5JC7 - chains B and X of the 4 polymer chains in the assembly; structure by X-ray diffraction, 2.75 A resolution.

[Chain B]
Name: Melanoma differentiation associated protein-5
Source organism: Gallus gallus
UniProt: D9N195 (D9N195_CHICK); residue numbers follow UniProt; this construct covers 298-994
Sequence (701 residues; numbered 294 to 994; the number before each row is that of its first residue):
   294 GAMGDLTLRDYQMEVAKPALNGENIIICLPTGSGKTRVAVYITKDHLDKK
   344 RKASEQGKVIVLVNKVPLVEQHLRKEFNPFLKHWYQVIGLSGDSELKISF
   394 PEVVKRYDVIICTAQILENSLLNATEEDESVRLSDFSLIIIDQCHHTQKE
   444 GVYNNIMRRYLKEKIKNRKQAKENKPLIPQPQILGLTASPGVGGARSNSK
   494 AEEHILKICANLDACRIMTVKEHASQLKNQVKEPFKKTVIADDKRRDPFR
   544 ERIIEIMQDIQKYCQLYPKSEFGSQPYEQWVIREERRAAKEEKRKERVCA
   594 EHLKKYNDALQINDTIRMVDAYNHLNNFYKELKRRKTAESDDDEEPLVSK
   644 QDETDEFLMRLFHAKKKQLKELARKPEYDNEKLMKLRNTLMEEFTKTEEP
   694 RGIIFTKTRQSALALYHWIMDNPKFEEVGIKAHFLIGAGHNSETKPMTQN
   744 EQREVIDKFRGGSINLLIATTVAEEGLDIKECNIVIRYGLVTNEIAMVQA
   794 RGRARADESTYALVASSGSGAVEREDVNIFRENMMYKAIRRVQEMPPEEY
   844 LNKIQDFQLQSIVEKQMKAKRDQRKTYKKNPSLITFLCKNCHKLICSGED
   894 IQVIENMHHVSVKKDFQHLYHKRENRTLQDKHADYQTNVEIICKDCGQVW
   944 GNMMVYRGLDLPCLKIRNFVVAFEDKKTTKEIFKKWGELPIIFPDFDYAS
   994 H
Disordered / not traced: 294-297, 417-421, 462-471, 634-638, 868-876, 918-932, 968-970, 992-994
Differences from the reference sequence: expression tag (294-297); engineered mutation Gln436 (Glu in D9N195)
Ion coordination: Zn2+: Cys881, Cys884, Cys936, Cys939
Ligand contacts: ADP (adenosine-5'-diphosphate): Thr300, Leu301, Arg302, Gln305, Pro323, Thr324, Gly325, Ser326, Gly327, Lys328, Thr329, Arg330, Lys368, Glu369, Arg798

[Chain X]
Molecule: 25-nt RNA strand
Sequence (25 nucleotides; each row starts with the number of its first residue; numbering starts at 0):
     0 GGGACGUCAUGCGCAUGACGUCCCC
Disordered / not traced: 0

[Chain B / chain X interface]
Residue-residue contacts (45; chain B residue first):
  Asn357(B) with U20(X), hydrogen bond to the sugar; C21(X), sugar contact
  Lys358(B) with U20(X), phosphate contact; C21(X), phosphate contact
  Val359(B) with C21(X), hydrogen bond to the phosphate; C22(X), phosphate contact
  Pro360(B) with C21(X), phosphate contact
  Ser384(B) with C22(X), phosphate contact
  Gly385(B) with C22(X), hydrogen bond to the phosphate; C23(X), phosphate contact
  Thr406(B) with C21(X), hydrogen bond to the phosphate; C22(X), hydrogen bond to the phosphate
  Gln408(B) with C21(X), sugar contact; C22(X), sugar contact
  Ile409(B) with C22(X), sugar contact
  Asn412(B) with C22(X), hydrogen bond to the sugar
  Glu571(B) with G16(X), hydrogen bond to the sugar
  Gln572(B) with U15(X), base contact
  Ile575(B) with G16(X), sugar contact
  Arg576(B) with A14(X), sugar contact
  Lys700(B) with A17(X), sugar contact; C18(X), sugar contact
  Thr701(B) with A17(X), sugar contact; C18(X), sugar contact
  Arg702(B) with C18(X), hydrogen bond to the phosphate; G19(X), salt bridge to the phosphate
  Ile729(B) with G19(X), phosphate contact
  Gly730(B) with G19(X), hydrogen bond to the phosphate; U20(X), phosphate contact
  Ala731(B) with U20(X), hydrogen bond to the phosphate
  Ser735(B) with C18(X), hydrogen bond to the phosphate
  Glu736(B) with A17(X), phosphate contact
  Gln742(B) with C21(X), hydrogen bond to the phosphate
  Gln745(B) with U20(X), phosphate contact
  Thr763(B) with C18(X), hydrogen bond to the phosphate; G19(X), hydrogen bond to the phosphate
  Thr764(B) with C18(X), hydrogen bond to the sugar; G19(X), hydrogen bond to the sugar
  Val765(B) with G19(X), sugar contact; U20(X), phosphate contact
  Arg864(B) with G12(X), sugar contact; C13(X), salt bridge to the phosphate
  Glu898(B) with C24(X), hydrogen bond to the sugar
  Lys977(B) with U15(X), phosphate contact; G16(X), salt bridge to the phosphate
Interface residues without a listed pair, chain B (33 interface residues in all): Asp386, Gly732, Met900

[Overview]
Chain B and chain X form an interface of 33 and 13 residues respectively, with 17 hydrogen bonds and 3 salt
bridges. Polar contacts include Asn357(B)-U20(X), Asn412(B)-C22(X) and Glu571(B)-G16(X). Chain B binds ADP.
Cys881(B), Cys884(B), Cys936(B) and Cys939(B) form the Zn2+ site.
Here chain B is Melanoma differentiation associated protein-5 (Gallus gallus) and chain X is a 25-nt RNA
strand. Entry 5JC7 (Crystal structure of chicken MDA5 with 5'p 24-mer dsRNA and ADP-Mg2+ at 2.75 A resolution)
was determined by X-ray diffraction (same publication as 5JAJ, 5JB2, 5JBG, 5JBJ, 5JC3, 5JCF and 5JCH).
